1NXP - chain A; structure by X-ray diffraction, 1.82 A resolution.

# Chain A
Name: DNA-binding response regulator
From: Streptococcus pneumoniae
Notes: fragment: MicA receiver domain
Reference sequence: Q9S1K0 (Q9S1K0_STRPN); numbering as in UniProt (aligned over 1-120)
Amino-acid sequence (120 residues; numbered 1 to 120; the number before each row is that of its first residue):
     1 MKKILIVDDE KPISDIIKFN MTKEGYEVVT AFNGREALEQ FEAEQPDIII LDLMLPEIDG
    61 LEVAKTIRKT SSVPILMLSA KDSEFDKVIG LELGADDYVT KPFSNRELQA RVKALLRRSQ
Not modelled in the structure: 1, 120
Ligand contacts: phosphonic acid (PHS): Val7, Asp8, Asp9, Phe32, Asn33, Gly34, Leu51, Asp52, Leu53, Met54, Leu55, Asp59, Gly60, Val63
Reported in the primary citation:
  - conformationally variable residues (side-chain flip): Asp52, Asp59
  - binding site for phosphonic acid: Asp52, Met54, Leu55
  - contacts within the chain: Asp9-Asp52 (hydrogen bond), Glu10-Lys101, Asp52-Leu53 (hydrogen bond), Asp52-Met54 (hydrogen bond), Pro56-Arg106, Ile58-Glu62 (backbone contact)
  - interface residues: Glu57, Ile58
  - post-translational modification sites: Asp52 (by similarity / conservation)

# Summary
Chain A binds phosphonic acid. From the paper: a binding site for phosphonic acid at Asp52, Met54 and Leu55;
interface residues Glu57 and Ile58.
Chain A is DNA-binding response regulator (Streptococcus pneumoniae); the structure, MicArec pH4.5, was
determined by X-ray diffraction, deposited together with 1NXO, 1NXT and 1NXW.
